Entry 6OQW (electron microscopy, 3.10 A resolution); this record covers chains W and C of the 22 polymer chains in the assembly.

[Chain W]
Name: ATP synthase subunit delta
Source organism: Escherichia coli
UniProtKB: V0ZA15 (V0ZA15_ECOLX); residues 0-176 here correspond to UniProt positions 1-177 (UniProt number = residue number + 1)
Chain sequence (177 residues; each row starts with the number of its first residue; numbering starts at 0):
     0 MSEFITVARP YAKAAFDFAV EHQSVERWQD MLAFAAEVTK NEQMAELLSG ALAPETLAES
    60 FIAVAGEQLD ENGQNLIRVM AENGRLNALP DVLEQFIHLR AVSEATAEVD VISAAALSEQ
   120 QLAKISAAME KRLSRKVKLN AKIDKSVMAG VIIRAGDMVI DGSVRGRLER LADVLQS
Not modelled in the structure: 0-1, 175-176
Differences from the reference sequence: conflict Ala64 (Cys65 in V0ZA15), Ala140 (Cys141 in V0ZA15)

[Chain C]
Name: ATP synthase subunit alpha
Source organism: Escherichia coli 2-427-07_S4_C3
Notes: EC 7.1.2.2
UniProtKB: A0A073FQ32 (A0A073FQ32_ECOLX); residue numbers follow UniProt; this construct covers 1-513
Chain sequence (513 residues; row label = number of the first residue in the row):
     1 MQLNSTEISE LIKQRIAQFN VVSEAHNEGT IVSVSDGVIR IHGLADCMQG EMISLPGNRY
    61 AIALNLERDS VGAVVMGPYA DLAEGMKVKC TGRILEVPVG RGLLGRVVNT LGAPIDGKGP
   121 LDHDGFSAVE AIAPGVIERQ SVDQPVQTGY KAVDSMIPIG RGQRELIIGD RQTGKTALAI
   181 DAIINQRDSG IKCIYVAIGQ KASTISNVVR KLEEHGALAN TIVVVATASE SAALQYLAPY
   241 AGCAMGEYFR DRGEDALIIY DDLSKQAVAY RQISLLLRRP PGREAFPGDV FYLHSRLLER
   301 AARVNAEYVE AFTKGEVKGK TGSLTALPII ETQAGDVSAF VPTNVISITD GQIFLETNLF
   361 NAGIRPAVNP GISVSRVGGA AQTKIMKKLS GGIRTALAQY RELAAFSQFA SDLDDATRKQ
   421 LDHGQKVTEL LKQKQYAPMS VAQQSLVLFA AERGYLADVE LSKIGSFEAA LLAYVDRDHA
   481 PLMQEINQTG GYNDEIEGKL KGILDSFKAT QSW
Not modelled in the structure: 1, 512-513
Bound ions: Mg2+: Thr176 (together with ATP)
Residues lining bound ligands:
  - ADP (adenosine-5'-diphosphate): Val374, Ser375, Arg376, Arg394
  - ATP (adenosine-5'-triphosphate): Arg171, Gln172, Thr173, Gly174, Lys175, Thr176, Ala177, Glu331, Phe360, Arg365, Pro366, Gln433, Lys434, Gln435

[Interface between chain W and chain C]
Residue-residue contacts (28; chain W residue first):
  Phe3(W) - Gln2(C)
  Thr5(W) - Asn4(C)
  Val6(W) - Gln2(C)
  Val6(W) - Asn4(C)
  Pro9(W) - Asn4(C)
  Tyr10(W) - Ile12(C)  hydrophobic
  Ala13(W) - Ser9(C)
  Ala13(W) - Ile12(C)  hydrophobic
  Asp16(W) - Lys13(C)
  Phe17(W) - Lys13(C)
  Phe17(W) - Ile16(C)  hydrophobic
  Glu20(W) - Lys13(C)  salt bridge
  Glu70(W) - Ile16(C)
  Glu70(W) - Ala17(C)
  Asn74(W) - Arg15(C)
  Asn74(W) - Ile16(C)  hydrogen bond (side chain-backbone)
  Asn74(W) - Gln18(C)
  Asn74(W) - Phe19(C)
  Leu75(W) - Ile16(C)  hydrophobic
  Arg77(W) - Phe19(C)
  Val78(W) - Arg15(C)
  Val78(W) - Phe19(C)
  Glu81(W) - Arg15(C)  salt bridge
  Glu81(W) - Phe19(C)
  Asn82(W) - Glu7(C)
  Arg84(W) - Gln2(C)  hydrogen bond
  Arg84(W) - Leu3(C)  hydrogen bond (side chain-backbone)
  Arg84(W) - Asn4(C)
Interface residues without a listed pair, chain W (20 interface residues in all): Glu2, Lys12, Trp27
Interface residues without a listed pair, chain C (13 interface residues in all): Ser5

[Summary]
The interface between chain W and chain C involves 20 residues on one side and 13 on the other; the contacts
include 3 hydrogen bonds and 2 salt bridges. Polar contacts include Glu20(W)-Lys13(C), Glu81(W)-Arg15(C) and
Asn74(W)-Ile16(C). Chain C binds ATP and ADP.
Here chain W is ATP synthase subunit delta (Escherichia coli) and chain C is ATP synthase subunit alpha
(Escherichia coli 2-427-07_S4_C3). Entry 6OQW (E. coli ATP synthase State 3a) was determined by electron
microscopy (same publication as 6OQR, 6OQS, 6OQT, 6OQU, 6OQV, 6PQV and 3 further entries).
